5ZUP - chains D and F of the 6 polymer chains in the assembly; structure by X-ray diffraction, 2.90 A resolution.

# Chain D
Protein: Double-stranded RNA-specific adenosine deaminase
Organism: Homo sapiens
Notes: EC 3.5.4.37
UniProt: P55265 (DSRAD_HUMAN); residue numbers follow UniProt; this construct covers 140-202
Chain sequence (67 residues; each row starts with the number of its first residue; note: 140 numbers in that range are skipped by the numbering (no residue carries them; nothing is unmodelled there); numbers below 1 keep their minus sign (Gly-4 is residue -4)):
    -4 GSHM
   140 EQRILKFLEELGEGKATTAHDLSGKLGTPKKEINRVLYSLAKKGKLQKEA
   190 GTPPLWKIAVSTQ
Unresolved in the structure: -4, 200-202
Differences from the reference sequence: expression tag (-4 to -1)
UniProt features mapped onto this chain:
  - natural variant: Pro193 (P193A: In AGS6)

# Chain F
Molecule: 17-nt DNA strand
Sequence (17 nucleotides; numbered 18 to 34; the number before each row is that of its first residue):
    18 ACGGTTTATCGCGCGCG

# Chain D / chain F interface
Pairs across the interface (16; chain D residue first):
  His159(D) - DT24(F)  phosphate contact
  Lys169(D) - DT24(F)  phosphate contact
  Lys169(D) - DG28(F)  salt bridge to the phosphate
  Lys170(D) - DG28(F)  phosphate contact
  Lys170(D) - DC29(F)  phosphate contact
  Asn173(D) - DG28(F)  hydrogen bond to the phosphate
  Arg174(D) - DG28(F)  phosphate contact
  Arg174(D) - DC29(F)  salt bridge to the phosphate
  Tyr177(D) - DT26(F)  hydrogen bond to the phosphate
  Tyr177(D) - DC27(F)  hydrogen bond to the phosphate
  Tyr177(D) - DG28(F)  base contact
  Gly190(D) - DT26(F)  sugar contact
  Thr191(D) - DA25(F)  phosphate contact
  Thr191(D) - DT26(F)  hydrogen bond to the phosphate
  Pro193(D) - DT26(F)  phosphate contact
  Pro193(D) - DC27(F)  phosphate contact
Also at the interface, not in a pair above, chain D (10 interface residues in all): Pro192

# In short
10 residues of chain D and 6 residues of chain F are in contact; the contacts include 4 hydrogen bonds and 2
salt bridges. Polar pairs include Asn173(D)-DG28(F), Tyr177(D)-DT26(F) and Tyr177(D)-DC27(F).
Here chain D is Double-stranded RNA-specific adenosine deaminase (Homo sapiens) and chain F is a 17-nt DNA
strand. Entry 5ZUP (Crystal Structure of BZ junction in diverse sequence) was determined by X-ray diffraction,
deposited together with 5ZU1 and 5ZUO.
